Entry 8ZNT (X-ray diffraction, 2.61 A resolution); this record covers chain A.

Chain A:
Protein: Catalytic antibody T99_C220A
Source organism: Homo sapiens
Notes: antibody fragment or engineered binder
Amino-acid sequence (226 residues; row label = number of the first residue in the row):
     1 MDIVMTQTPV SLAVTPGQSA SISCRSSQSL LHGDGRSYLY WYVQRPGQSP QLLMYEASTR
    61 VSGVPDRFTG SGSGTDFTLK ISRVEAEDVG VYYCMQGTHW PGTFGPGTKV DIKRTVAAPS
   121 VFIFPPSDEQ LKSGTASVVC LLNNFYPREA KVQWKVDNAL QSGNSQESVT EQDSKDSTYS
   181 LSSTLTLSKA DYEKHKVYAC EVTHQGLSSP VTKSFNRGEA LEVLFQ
Unresolved in the structure: 219-226
Disulfides: C24-C94, C140-C200
Metal / ion sites: K+: A118, S120, N143, N144

In short:
The K+ site is built by A118, S120, N143 and N144.
Chain A is Catalytic antibody T99_C220A (Homo sapiens); the structure, Catalytic antibody T99_C220A, was
determined by X-ray diffraction together with 8ZNU from the same study.
